PDB entry 4Y75 | X-ray diffraction, 2.80 A resolution | chains L and V of the 32 polymer chains in the assembly

Chain L:
Name: Proteasome subunit beta type-6
From: Saccharomyces cerevisiae (strain ATCC 204508 / S288c)
Notes: EC 3.4.25.1
UniProtKB: P23724 (PSB6_YEAST); residues 1-222 here correspond to UniProt positions 20-241 (UniProt number = residue number + 19)
Amino-acid sequence (222 residues; numbered 1 to 222; the number before each row is that of its first residue):
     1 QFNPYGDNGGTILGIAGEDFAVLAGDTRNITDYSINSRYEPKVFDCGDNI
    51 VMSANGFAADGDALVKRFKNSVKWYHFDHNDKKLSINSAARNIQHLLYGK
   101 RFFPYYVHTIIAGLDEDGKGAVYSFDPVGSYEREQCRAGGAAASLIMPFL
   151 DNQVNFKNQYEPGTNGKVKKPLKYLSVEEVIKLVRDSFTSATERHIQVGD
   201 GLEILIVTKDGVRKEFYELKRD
Bound ions: Mg2+: Asp-222 (shared with Ile-163(V), Asp-166(V), Ser-169(V) of chain V)

Chain V:
Name: Proteasome subunit beta type-2
From: Saccharomyces cerevisiae (strain ATCC 204508 / S288c)
Notes: EC 3.4.25.1
UniProtKB: P25043 (PSB2_YEAST); residues 1-232 here correspond to UniProt positions 30-261 (UniProt number = residue number + 29)
Amino-acid sequence (232 residues; row label = number of the first residue in the row):
     1 TTIVGVKFNNGVVIAADTRSTQGPIVADKNCAKLHRISPKIWCAGAGTAA
    51 DTEAVTQLIGSNIELHSLYTSREPRVVSALQMLKQHLFKYQGHIGAYLIV
   101 AGVDPTGSHLFSIHAHGSTDVGYYLSLGSGSLAAMAVLESHWKQDLTKEE
   151 AIKLASDAIQAGIWNDLGSGSNVDVCVMEIGKDAEYLRNYLTPNVREEKQ
   201 KSYKFPRGTTAVLKESIVNICDIQEEQVDITA
Not modelled in the structure: 223-232
Swiss-Prot annotation at these positions:
  - active site: Thr-1 (Nucleophile)
Bound ions: Mg2+: Ile-163, Asp-166, Ser-169 (shared with Asp-222(L) of chain L)

Chain L / chain V interface:
Pairs across the interface (58; chain L residue first):
  Arg-28(L) / Leu-167(V)
  Ile-30(L) / Leu-167(V)  hydrophobic
  Asp-32(L) / Leu-167(V)
  Tyr-33(L) / Asn-165(V)
  Tyr-33(L) / Asp-166(V)
  Tyr-33(L) / Leu-167(V)  hydrogen bond (backbone-backbone)
  Tyr-33(L) / Gly-168(V)
  Ile-35(L) / Trp-164(V)
  Ile-35(L) / Leu-167(V)  hydrophobic
  Arg-38(L) / Trp-164(V)  hydrogen bond (side chain-backbone)
  Arg-38(L) / Asn-165(V)
  Phe-149(L) / Tyr-203(V)
  Asn-152(L) / Phe-205(V)
  Gln-153(L) / Tyr-203(V)
  Gln-153(L) / Phe-205(V)
  Gln-159(L) / Phe-205(V)
  Gln-159(L) / Thr-209(V)
  Tyr-160(L) / Thr-209(V)  hydrogen bond (backbone-backbone)
  Tyr-160(L) / Ala-211(V)  hydrophobic
  Pro-162(L) / Pro-206(V)  hydrophobic
  Pro-162(L) / Arg-207(V)
  Pro-162(L) / Gly-208(V)
  Gly-166(L) / Ala-211(V)
  Glu-179(L) / Lys-201(V)
  Lys-182(L) / Gln-200(V)
  Leu-183(L) / Tyr-203(V)
  Arg-185(L) / Glu-197(V)  salt bridge
  Arg-185(L) / Gln-200(V)  hydrogen bond
  Asp-186(L) / Lys-199(V)
  Asp-186(L) / Gln-200(V)  hydrogen bond (side chain-backbone)
  Asp-186(L) / Lys-201(V)
  Asp-186(L) / Tyr-203(V)  hydrogen bond
  Thr-189(L) / Arg-196(V)  hydrogen bond
  Ser-190(L) / Arg-196(V)  hydrogen bond
  Glu-193(L) / Val-26(V)
  Glu-193(L) / Lys-29(V)  salt bridge
  Glu-193(L) / Arg-196(V)
  Arg-194(L) / Pro-24(V)
  Arg-194(L) / Ile-25(V)
  Arg-194(L) / Val-26(V)  hydrogen bond (side chain-backbone)
  Arg-194(L) / Ala-27(V)  hydrogen bond (side chain-backbone)
  Arg-194(L) / Lys-29(V)
  His-195(L) / Pro-24(V)
  His-195(L) / Ile-25(V)
  Ile-196(L) / Arg-19(V)
  Ile-196(L) / Pro-24(V)  hydrogen bond (backbone-backbone)
  Ile-196(L) / Val-26(V)  hydrophobic
  Ile-196(L) / Leu-167(V)
  Lys-220(L) / Asn-194(V)  hydrogen bond (side chain-backbone)
  Arg-221(L) / Trp-164(V)
  Asp-222(L) / Arg-19(V)  salt bridge
  Asp-222(L) / Ile-163(V)
  Asp-222(L) / Trp-164(V)
  Asp-222(L) / Asp-166(V)
  Asp-222(L) / Ser-169(V)
  Asp-222(L) / Gly-170(V)
  Asp-222(L) / Ser-171(V)  hydrogen bond (side chain-backbone)
  Asp-222(L) / Asn-194(V)
Other interface residues (no listed pair), chain L (34 interface residues in all): Ser-34, Leu-145, Asn-158, Glu-161, Gly-163, Gln-197, Glu-218
Other interface residues (no listed pair), chain V (32 interface residues in all): Thr-21, Gly-23, Asp-28, Val-195

In short:
34 residues of chain L and 32 residues of chain V are in contact; the contacts include 13 hydrogen bonds and 3
salt bridges. Among the polar pairs are Arg-185(L)/Glu-197(V), Glu-193(L)/Lys-29(V) and Asp-222(L)/Arg-19(V).
From UniProt: active-site residue Thr-1(V) on chain V.
Chain L is Proteasome subunit beta type-6 and chain V is Proteasome subunit beta type-2, both from
Saccharomyces cerevisiae (strain ATCC 204508 / S288c); the structure, Yeast 20S proteasome in complex with
Ac-PAF-ep, was determined by X-ray diffraction (same publication as 4Y69, 4Y6A, 4Y6V, 4Y6Z, 4Y70, 4Y74 and 34
further entries).
